Entry 8IDR (X-ray diffraction, 1.80 A resolution); this record covers chains A and B of the 4 polymer chains in the assembly.

Chain A (and B):
Molecule: 3-dehydroquinate dehydratase
Source organism: Corynebacterium glutamicum ATCC 13032
Notes: EC 4.2.1.10; chain B of this document is another copy of the same molecule, construct and numbering; everything in this record applies to it too
Reference sequence: O52377 (AROQ_CORGL); residue numbers follow UniProt; this construct covers 1-145
Chain sequence (153 residues; each row starts with the number of its first residue):
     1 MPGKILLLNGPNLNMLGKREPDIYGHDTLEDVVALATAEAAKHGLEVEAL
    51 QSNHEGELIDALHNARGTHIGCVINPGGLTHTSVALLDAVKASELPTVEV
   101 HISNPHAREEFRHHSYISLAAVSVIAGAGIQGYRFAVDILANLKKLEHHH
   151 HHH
Disordered / not traced: 1, 148-153 (chain B: 1-2, 147-153)
Sequence notes: expression tag (146-153)
Small-molecule neighbours: citrate anion (FLC): Leu-13, Arg-19, Tyr-24, Asn-75, Gly-77, Gly-78, Thr-80, His-81, His-101, Ile-102, Ser-103, Pro-105, Arg-108, Arg-112
Swiss-Prot annotation at these positions:
  - active site: Tyr-24 (Proton acceptor), His-101 (Proton donor)
  - binding site (substrate): Asn-75, His-81, Asp-88, Ile-102, Ser-103, Arg-112
  - site: Arg-19 (Transition state stabilizer)
What the authors report for this chain:
  - self-association interface (contacts with another copy of this molecule): Asp-88, Val-124, Phe-135, Ile-139
  - catalytic residues: Asn-12, Arg-19, Tyr-24, Glu-99, His-101, Arg-108 (citing earlier work)
  - binding site for citrate anion: Arg-19, Tyr-24, Asn-75, His-81, His-101, Ile-102, Ser-103, Arg-112
  - mutagenesis - N12A, R19A, Y24A, N75A, H81A, E99A, H101A, R108A, R112A: abolished catalytic activity
  - mutagenesis - I102A, S103A, P105A, P105I, P105V: decreased catalytic activity
  - mutagenesis - G77A, G78A, I102L: unchanged catalytic activity
  - mutagenesis - S103T: increased catalytic activity

Interface between chain A and chain B:
Pairs across the interface (32):
  Glu-55(A) with Leu-79(B)
  Gly-56(A) with Asn-53(B); His-54(B), hydrogen bond (backbone-side chain)
  Glu-57(A) with His-54(B)
  Ile-59(A) with Asn-12(B); Asn-53(B)
  Asp-60(A) with Asn-53(B), hydrogen bond; His-54(B), salt bridge
  His-63(A) with Asn-12(B), hydrogen bond; Asn-14(B), hydrogen bond; Met-15(B); Asn-53(B), hydrogen bond
  Arg-66(A) with Met-15(B); Lys-18(B); Arg-19(B)
  Thr-82(A) with Thr-82(B)
  Val-84(A) with Gly-78(B); Thr-82(B); Phe-111(B), hydrophobic; Arg-112(B)
  Ala-85(A) with Pro-11(B), hydrophobic; Asn-12(B), hydrogen bond (backbone-side chain)
  Leu-87(A) with Phe-111(B), hydrophobic
  Asp-88(A) with Asn-12(B); Arg-112(B), salt bridge
  Ala-89(A) with Asn-12(B), hydrogen bond (backbone-side chain)
  Lys-91(A) with Arg-19(B), hydrogen bond (backbone-side chain)
  Ala-92(A) with Met-15(B); Arg-19(B)
  Glu-94(A) with Arg-19(B), salt bridge
  Tyr-116(A) with Phe-111(B), hydrophobic
  Leu-119(A) with Phe-111(B), hydrophobic
Also at the interface, not in a pair above, chain B (17 interface residues in all): Glu-20, Tyr-24, His-81, Arg-108

Summary:
Chain A and chain B form an interface of 18 and 17 residues respectively; the contacts include 8 hydrogen
bonds and 3 salt bridges. Polar pairs include Asp-60(A)/His-54(B), Asp-88(A)/Arg-112(B) and
Glu-94(A)/Arg-19(B). The paper reports catalytic residues Asn-12(A), Arg-19(A) and Tyr-24(A) among others;
N12A, R19A and Y24A of chain A, among others, abolish catalytic activity; 18 substitutions were tested in all.
Both chains are 3-dehydroquinate dehydratase (Corynebacterium glutamicum ATCC 13032). Entry 8IDR (Crystal
structure of apo-form of dehydroquinate dehydratase from Corynebacterium glutamicum) was determined by X-ray
diffraction together with 8IDU from the same study.
